Entry 6OBU (X-ray diffraction, 1.95 A resolution); this record covers chains A and C.

== Chain A ==
Protein: Serine/threonine-protein phosphatase PP1-alpha catalytic subunit
From: Homo sapiens
Notes: EC 3.1.3.16
UniProtKB: P62136 (PP1A_HUMAN); residues 7-300 here = UniProt positions 7-300
Amino-acid sequence (299 residues; numbered 2 to 300; the number before each row is that of its first residue):
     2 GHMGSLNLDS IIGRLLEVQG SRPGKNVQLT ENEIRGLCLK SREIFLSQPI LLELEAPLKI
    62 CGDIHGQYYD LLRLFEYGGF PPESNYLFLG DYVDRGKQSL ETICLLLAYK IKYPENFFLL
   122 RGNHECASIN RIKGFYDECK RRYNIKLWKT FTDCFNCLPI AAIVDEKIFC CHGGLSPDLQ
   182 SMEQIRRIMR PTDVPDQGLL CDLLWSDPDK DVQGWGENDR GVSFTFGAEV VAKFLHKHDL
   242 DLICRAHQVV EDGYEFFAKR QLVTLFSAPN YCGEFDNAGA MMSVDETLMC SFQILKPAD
Unresolved in the structure: 2-6, 300
Sequence notes: expression tag (2-6); engineered mutation Lys134 (Tyr in P62136)
Bound ions: Mn2+ site 1: Asp64, His66, Asp92; Mn2+ site 2: Asp92, Asn124, His173, His248
Curated features (UniProtKB/Swiss-Prot):
  - active site: His125 (Proton donor)
  - binding site (Mn(2+)): Asp64, His66, Asp92, Asn124, His173, His248
  - modified residue: Ser22 (Phosphoserine)
  - mutagenesis: Pro50 (P50R: Promotes SMP complex formation), Ala57 (A57P: No effect on SMP complex formation), Glu184 (E184A: Promotes SMP complex formation), Arg188 (R188A: Abolishes SMP complex formation)
From the paper describing this entry:
  - catalytic residues: Arg96 (proposed by the authors, not directly observed)
  - mutagenesis - H66K: abolished catalytic activity
  - mutagenesis - D64A: abolished stability
  - mutagenesis - H66K (KD 58 +/- 4 nM): increased binding to with metal
  - mutagenesis - H66K (22 +/- 1 nM): increased binding to without metal

== Chain C ==
Protein: Microcystin LR
From: Microcystis aeruginosa
Amino-acid sequence (7 residues; each row starts with the number of its first residue):
     1 ALXRXEX
Modified positions: Ala1 (D-alanine; DAL); ACB (3-methyl-beta-D-aspartic acid) at position 3, 1ZN ((2S,3S,4E,6E,8S,9S)-3-amino-9-methoxy-2,6,8-trimethyl-10-phenyldeca-4,6-dienoic acid) at position 5, DAM (N-methyl-alpha-beta-dehydroalanine) at position 7; Glu6 (gamma-D-glutamic acid; FGA)
Covalently attached groups: covalent link Ala1-DAM_7

== Chain A / chain C interface ==
Residue-residue contacts (20; chain A residue first):
  Arg96(A) - Leu2(C)
  Arg96(A) - ACB_3(C)  hydrogen bond (side chain-backbone)
  Arg96(A) - 1ZN_5(C)
  Arg96(A) - Glu6(C)  hydrogen bond (side chain-backbone)
  Ser129(A) - 1ZN_5(C)
  Ile130(A) - 1ZN_5(C)
  Lys134(A) - ACB_3(C)  hydrogen bond (side chain-backbone)
  Val195(A) - 1ZN_5(C)
  Pro196(A) - 1ZN_5(C)
  Asp197(A) - 1ZN_5(C)
  Trp206(A) - 1ZN_5(C)
  Asp220(A) - Arg4(C)
  Arg221(A) - Arg4(C)
  Arg221(A) - 1ZN_5(C)  hydrogen bond (side chain-backbone)
  Val250(A) - DAM_7(C)
  Tyr272(A) - Leu2(C)
  Tyr272(A) - Glu6(C)  hydrogen bond (side chain-backbone)
  Cys273(A) - DAM_7(C)  covalent bond
  Gly274(A) - DAM_7(C)
  Glu275(A) - DAM_7(C)  hydrogen bond (backbone-backbone)
Interface residues without a listed pair, chain A (21 interface residues in all): His125, Cys127, Gly222, Val223, His248, Phe276

== Summary ==
The interface between chain A and chain C involves 21 residues on one side and 6 on the other; the contacts
include 1 covalent bond and 6 hydrogen bonds. Polar pairs include Arg96(A)-ACB_3(C), Arg96(A)-Glu6(C) and
Lys134(A)-ACB_3(C). From the paper: the catalytic residue Arg96(A); H66K of chain A abolishes catalytic
activity.
Here chain A is Serine/threonine-protein phosphatase PP1-alpha catalytic subunit (Homo sapiens) and chain C is
Microcystin LR (Microcystis aeruginosa). Entry 6OBU (PP1 Y134K in complex with Microcystin LR) was determined
by X-ray diffraction (same publication as 6OBP, 6OBQ, 6OBR and 6OBS).
